Entry 2NVU (X-ray diffraction, 2.80 A resolution); this record covers chains A and I of the 5 polymer chains in the assembly.

[Chain A]
Name: NEDD8-activating enzyme E1 regulatory subunit
From: Homo sapiens
UniProt: Q13564 (ULA1_HUMAN); residues 1-534 here = UniProt positions 1-534
Sequence (536 residues; numbered -1 to 534; the number before each row is that of its first residue; numbers below 1 keep their minus sign (Gly-1 is residue -1)):
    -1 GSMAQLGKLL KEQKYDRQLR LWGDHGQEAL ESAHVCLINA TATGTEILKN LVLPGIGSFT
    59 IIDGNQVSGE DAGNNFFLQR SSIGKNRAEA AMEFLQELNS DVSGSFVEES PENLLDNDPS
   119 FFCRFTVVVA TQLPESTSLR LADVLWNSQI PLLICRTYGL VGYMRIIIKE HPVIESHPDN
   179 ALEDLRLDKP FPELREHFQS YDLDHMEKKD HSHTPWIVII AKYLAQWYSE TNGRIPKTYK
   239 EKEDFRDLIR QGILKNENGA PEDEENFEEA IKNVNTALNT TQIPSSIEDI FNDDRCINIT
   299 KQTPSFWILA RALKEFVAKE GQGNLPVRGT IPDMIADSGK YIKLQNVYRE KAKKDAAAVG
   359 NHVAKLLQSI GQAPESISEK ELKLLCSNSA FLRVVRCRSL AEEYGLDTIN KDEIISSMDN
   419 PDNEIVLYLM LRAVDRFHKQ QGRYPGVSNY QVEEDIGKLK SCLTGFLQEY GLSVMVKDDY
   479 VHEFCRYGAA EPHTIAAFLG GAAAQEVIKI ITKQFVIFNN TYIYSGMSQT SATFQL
Unresolved in the structure: -1 to 4
Sequence notes: cloning artifact (-1 to 0)
Curated features (UniProtKB/Swiss-Prot):
  - region: Asp331 to Asn344 (Interaction with UBA3)
  - site: His211 (Interaction with UBA3)
  - modified residue: Ala2 (N-acetylalanine), Lys6 (N6-acetyllysine), Lys341 (N6-acetyllysine)
  - natural variant: Leu49 (L49F: In NEDFIH; uncertain significance), Arg85 (R85Q: In NEDFIH; uncertain significance), Cys294 (C294W: In NEDFIH; uncertain significance), Arg430 (R430Q: In NEDFIH; uncertain significance)
  - mutagenesis: Asp331 (D331A: Impairs the formation of the NEDD8-UBA3 thioester)

[Chain I]
Name: NEDD8
From: Homo sapiens
UniProt: Q15843 (NEDD8_HUMAN); residue numbers follow UniProt; this construct covers 1-76
Sequence (81 residues; each row starts with the number of its first residue; numbers below 1 keep their minus sign (Gly-4 is residue -4)):
    -4 GSGGSMLIKV KTLTGKEIEI DIEPTDKVER IKERVEEKEG IPPQQQRLIY SGKQMNDEKT
    56 AADYKILGGS VLHLVLALRG G
Unresolved in the structure: -4 to 0
Sequence notes: cloning artifact (-4 to 0)
Curated features (UniProtKB/Swiss-Prot):
  - region: Val70 to Ala72 (Interaction with UBE1C)
  - site (Interaction with UBE1C): Leu8, Ile44
  - modified residue: Gln40 (Microbial infection: Deamidated glutamine), Lys48 (N6-acetyllysine)
  - cross-link: Gly76 (Glycyl lysine isopeptide (Gly-Lys) (interchain with K-? in acceptor proteins))
  - mutagenesis: Thr7 to Thr9 (Decreased interaction with B.pseudomallei Cif protein, leading to decreased deamidation), Lys11 (K11A: Decreased interaction with B.pseudomallei Cif protein, leading to decreased deamidation), Glu31 (E31Q: Decreased interaction with B.pseudomallei Cif protein, leading to slightly decreased deamidation), Gln40 (Q40E: Impaired ability to activate cullin-RING-based E3 ubiquitin-protein ligase complexes), His68 (H68A: Decreased interaction with B.pseudomallei Cif protein, leading to slightly decreased deamidation), Ala72 (A72R: Prevents adenylation by UBE1C)

[Interface between chain A and chain I]
Residue-residue contacts - 17 pairs, chain A then chain I:
  Asn178(A) with Glu34(I); Ile36(I); Pro37(I); Gln40(I), hydrogen bond
  Ala179(A) with Glu34(I); Gly35(I)
  Leu180(A) with Glu31(I); Glu32(I); Gly35(I)
  Tyr237(A) with Arg29(I), hydrogen bond; Glu32(I), hydrogen bond
  Lys240(A) with Glu32(I), salt bridge
  Asn273(A) with Glu28(I), hydrogen bond (side chain-backbone); Glu31(I), hydrogen bond; Glu32(I)
  Thr274(A) with Glu31(I)
  Asn277(A) with Glu32(I), hydrogen bond (side chain-backbone)
Interface residues without a listed pair, chain A (9 interface residues in all): Asp177
Interface residues without a listed pair, chain I (11 interface residues in all): Thr9, Lys33

[In short]
Chain A and chain I form an interface of 9 and 11 residues respectively, with 6 hydrogen bonds and 1 salt
bridge. Polar pairs include Lys240(A)-Glu32(I), Asn178(A)-Gln40(I) and Tyr237(A)-Arg29(I). UniProt lists one
mutagenesis site on chain A; 8 mutagenesis sites on chain I.
Here chain A is NEDD8-activating enzyme E1 regulatory subunit and chain I is NEDD8, both from Homo sapiens.
Entry 2NVU (Structure of APPBP1-UBA3~NEDD8-NEDD8-MgATP-Ubc12(C111A), a trapped ubiquitin-like protein
activation complex) was determined by X-ray diffraction.
